PDB entry 6YGB | X-ray diffraction, 2.45 A resolution | chains A and B of the 3 polymer chains in the assembly

[Chain A]
Protein: N-alpha-acetyltransferase 30
Source organism: Saccharomyces cerevisiae
Notes: EC 2.3.1.256
UniProtKB: Q03503 (NAA30_YEAST); numbering as in UniProt (aligned over 1-159)
Chain sequence (159 residues; each row starts with the number of its first residue):
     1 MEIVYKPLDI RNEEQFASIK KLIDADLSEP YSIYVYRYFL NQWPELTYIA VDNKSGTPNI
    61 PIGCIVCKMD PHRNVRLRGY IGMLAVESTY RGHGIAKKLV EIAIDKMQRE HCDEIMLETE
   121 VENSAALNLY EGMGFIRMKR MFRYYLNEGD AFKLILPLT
Small-molecule neighbours: coenzyme A (COA): Asp26, Ile81, Leu84, Ala85, Val86, Tyr90, Arg91, Gly92, His93, Gly94, Ile95, Ala96, Lys97, Leu117, Glu118, Thr119, Asn123, Ser124, Ala125, Ala126, Asn128, Leu129, Tyr130
From the paper describing this entry:
  - mutagenesis - L27A, S28A, E29A, E29Q, Y31F, Y80A, Y80F, E118A, E118Q, E120A, E120Q, Y130A, Y130F: decreased catalytic activity
  - catalytic residues: Tyr80, Glu118, Tyr130
  - catalytic residues: Leu27, Glu29, Leu84 (proposed by the authors, not directly observed)

[Chain B]
Protein: N-alpha-acetyltransferase 35, NatC auxiliary subunit
Source organism: Saccharomyces cerevisiae
UniProtKB: Q02197 (NAA35_YEAST); residue numbers follow UniProt; this construct covers 1-733
Chain sequence (735 residues; row label = number of the first residue in the row; numbers below 1 keep their minus sign (Gly-1 is residue -1)):
    -1 GPMEVDSILG SLSITDDFDQ LVDVTSLFDE LCSKLKPEAI VKDPRFDLFE GTHSLEVNNS
    59 KLDSSLIELT AEEIEFDVNV AYDPPLASVA AIADRLLRCV ISWLNDYQTL PTTVLSCRYT
   119 ESLLSSLVKG TTAGSSWCTG NILYDKVLGS CILGVCYLTK FVQKLLSAGI VFEEEDLNFN
   179 NMGFNTFDNL PGQDVVINSL TESLQILEAY SDDSLHLTML KHILKIIICL VHLEDHLTDY
   239 STKTSHLDEL IENANSVNGI FPQLQLSPPK GAFSTYIQKH RSNQFPPRKI TKLPTDYSGF
   299 ITLANDVKTI LLVDKAESAL ETYQFAKFFN KLEQRHVIAR ILFPLFFIRD DRTVLGKFSY
   359 TQFYLLHVKE FSAQTPSEFE SSIGNELIQE SSNMLLEWYQ NCSQNTCRYR QGFNRQLILW
   419 DSLQAQFESV NSQVYCSWTY FMKLSSMIEF SLKGFDLDIY KPFEAYSMFW YVYYLSHHLE
   479 TFLKDSQNDI ESNINAIHSM NKKLKKLKAG EKKDQLRLKY RFAMDNEMEQ LQATKQFLNY
   539 LLKEINITKS LCLIEVFQFA ILKSFGLIDN KNSTPSKFSN ERLIHNLRFK PFNSIGVPEL
   599 PEYEVFQQTL KDFVIEEKGA AFDIKLERAT NFIETEVRNV VSSIDEIMQG IKGGDNNGVL
   659 VTGTRLVQEL SLEYYCKLKH TSKALSVNSK VIVNTLKKNI KNKDSHEYKV ELVHTTEGWN
   719 YFPIQTLRIK QDRYK
Not modelled in the structure: -1, 130-131, 376-379, 731-733
Differences from the reference sequence: expression tag (-1 to 0)
From the paper describing this entry:
  - mutagenesis - K500A/K501A/K503A/K504A: unchanged catalytic activity
  - mutagenesis - K500A/K501A/K503A/K504A, K511A/R515A/R519A: unchanged growth
  - mutagenesis - F47A, K59A: decreased catalytic activity

[Chain A / chain B interface]
Contacting residue pairs (77):
  Ile10(A) - Pro35(B)
  Ile10(A) - Glu36(B)
  Arg11(A) - Pro35(B)
  Arg11(A) - Glu36(B)  salt bridge
  Lys20(A) - Glu54(B)  salt bridge
  Leu27(A) - Lys59(B)  hydrogen bond (backbone-side chain)
  Ser28(A) - Lys59(B)
  Glu29(A) - Pro284(B)
  Pro30(A) - Lys59(B)
  Pro30(A) - Leu60(B)
  Tyr31(A) - Leu60(B)
  Ser32(A) - Ser52(B)  hydrogen bond
  Ser32(A) - Glu54(B)
  Ser32(A) - Leu60(B)
  Ile33(A) - Glu54(B)  hydrogen bond (backbone-side chain)
  Val35(A) - Thr50(B)
  Arg37(A) - Pro35(B)
  Arg37(A) - Ile38(B)
  Tyr38(A) - Leu46(B)
  Tyr38(A) - Phe47(B)
  Tyr38(A) - Thr50(B)
  Asn41(A) - Pro35(B)
  Asn41(A) - Glu36(B)  hydrogen bond (side chain-backbone)
  Asn41(A) - Ile38(B)
  Gln42(A) - Leu46(B)
  Glu101(A) - Lys575(B)  salt bridge
  Glu101(A) - Phe576(B)
  Ile104(A) - Phe576(B)  hydrophobic
  Asp105(A) - Phe576(B)
  Gln108(A) - Phe576(B)  hydrogen bond (side chain-backbone)
  Glu131(A) - Lys459(B)  salt bridge
  Glu131(A) - Asn570(B)  hydrogen bond (backbone-side chain)
  Gly132(A) - Asn570(B)  hydrogen bond (backbone-side chain)
  Gly132(A) - Thr572(B)
  Gly132(A) - Ser574(B)
  Met133(A) - Ser574(B)  hydrogen bond (backbone-side chain)
  Gly134(A) - Asn570(B)
  Gly134(A) - Ile582(B)
  Ile136(A) - Glu462(B)
  Ile136(A) - Ile582(B)
  Ile136(A) - Leu585(B)  hydrophobic
  Ile136(A) - Arg586(B)
  Arg137(A) - Asp456(B)  salt bridge
  Arg137(A) - Ile457(B)
  Arg137(A) - Arg586(B)  hydrogen bond (backbone-side chain)
  Met138(A) - Leu585(B)
  Met138(A) - Arg586(B)
  Lys139(A) - Gln409(B)
  Lys139(A) - Ile457(B)
  Arg140(A) - Cys405(B)
  Arg140(A) - Gln409(B)  hydrogen bond (backbone-side chain)
  Arg140(A) - Leu455(B)  hydrogen bond (side chain-backbone)
  Arg140(A) - Ile457(B)
  Phe142(A) - Tyr105(B)
  Phe142(A) - Glu173(B)
  Phe142(A) - Gln332(B)
  Phe142(A) - Asn403(B)
  Phe142(A) - Cys405(B)  hydrophobic
  Arg143(A) - Asp104(B)
  Arg143(A) - Tyr105(B)  hydrogen bond (side chain-backbone)
  Arg143(A) - Gln106(B)
  Leu146(A) - Arg286(B)
  Asn147(A) - Gln106(B)  hydrogen bond
  Asn147(A) - Arg286(B)
  Asn147(A) - Thr289(B)
  Asp150(A) - Cys405(B)
  Phe152(A) - Leu455(B)
  Phe152(A) - Asp456(B)
  Phe152(A) - Ile457(B)  hydrophobic
  Ile155(A) - Leu585(B)  hydrophobic
  Leu156(A) - Ser577(B)
  Pro157(A) - Ser577(B)  hydrogen bond (backbone-side chain)
  Pro157(A) - Leu581(B)
  Pro157(A) - Ile582(B)
  Pro157(A) - Leu585(B)
  Leu158(A) - Leu581(B)
  Thr159(A) - Leu581(B)
Also at the interface, not in a pair above, chain A (43 interface residues in all): Asp24, Tyr34, Lys98, Met141
Also at the interface, not in a pair above, chain B (43 interface residues in all): Ala37, Asp45, Gly49, Leu53, Asp174, Phe461, Pro573
Interface features reported in the paper:
  - pairs named by the authors: Asn147(A)-Gln106(B) (hydrogen bond)

[In short]
The chain A/chain B interface involves 43 residues from each chain, with 14 hydrogen bonds and 5 salt bridges.
Among the polar pairs are Arg11(A)-Glu36(B), Lys20(A)-Glu54(B) and Glu101(A)-Lys575(B). The paper describes a
hydrogen bond between Asn147(A) and Gln106(B). The paper reports catalytic residues Tyr80(A), Glu118(A) and
Tyr130(A) among others; L27A, S28A and E29A of chain A, among others, reduce catalytic activity; 17
substitutions were tested in all.
Here chain A is N-alpha-acetyltransferase 30 and chain B is N-alpha-acetyltransferase 35, NatC auxiliary
subunit, both from Saccharomyces cerevisiae. Entry 6YGB (Crystal structure of the NatC complex bound to CoA)
was determined by X-ray diffraction together with 6YGA, 6YGC and 6YGD from the same study.
